Entry 6RDZ (electron microscopy, 3.50 A resolution); this record covers chains 1 and 7 of the 31 polymer chains in the assembly.

# Chain 1
Protein: ATP synthase associated protein ASA1
From: Polytomella sp. Pringsheim 198.80
UniProtKB: Q85JD5 (Q85JD5_9CHLO); residues 1-618 here = UniProt positions 1-618
Sequence (618 residues; row label = number of the first residue in the row):
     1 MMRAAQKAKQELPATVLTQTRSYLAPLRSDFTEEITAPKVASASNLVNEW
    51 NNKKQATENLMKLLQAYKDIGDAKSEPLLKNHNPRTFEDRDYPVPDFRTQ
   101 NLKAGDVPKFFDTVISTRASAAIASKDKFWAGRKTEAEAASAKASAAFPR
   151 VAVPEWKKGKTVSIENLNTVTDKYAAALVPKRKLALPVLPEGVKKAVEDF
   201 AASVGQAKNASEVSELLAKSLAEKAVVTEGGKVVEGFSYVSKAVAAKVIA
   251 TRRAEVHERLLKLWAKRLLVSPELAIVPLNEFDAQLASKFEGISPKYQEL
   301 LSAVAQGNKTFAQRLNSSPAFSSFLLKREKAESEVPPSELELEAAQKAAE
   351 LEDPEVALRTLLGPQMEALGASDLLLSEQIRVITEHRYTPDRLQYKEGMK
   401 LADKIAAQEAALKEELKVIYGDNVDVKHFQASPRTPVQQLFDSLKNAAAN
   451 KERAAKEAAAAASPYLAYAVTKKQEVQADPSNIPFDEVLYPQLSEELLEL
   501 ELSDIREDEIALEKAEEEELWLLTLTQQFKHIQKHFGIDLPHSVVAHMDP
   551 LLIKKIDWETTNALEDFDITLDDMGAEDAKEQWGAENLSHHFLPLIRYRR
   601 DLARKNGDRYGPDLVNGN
Disordered / not traced: 1-22, 618

# Chain 7
Protein: Mitochondrial ATP synthase associated protein ASA7
From: Polytomella sp. Pringsheim 198.80
UniProtKB: D8V7I2 (D8V7I2_9CHLO); numbering as in UniProt (aligned over 1-190)
Sequence (190 residues; numbered 1 to 190; the number before each row is that of its first residue):
     1 MSSVRAGVEAGRRDLTTFTFSGLQDAPVAALSGSIKLNVAAKAGKAEVTV
    51 AAGAAKAATQVSAAALRKLSGSKISLAEVARISVLHSSIQNYLLSLSNER
   101 YQLLSQWPDFTTMYGKDFYYRAHPEDLKKFYDAADEYYKLYETVTEFDSL
   151 SALASQVVPNYAARRRSTVHPAIGSTVADGAFTNFLLSKQ
Disordered / not traced: 1-14

# Interface between chain 1 and chain 7
Pairs across the interface - 98 pairs, chain 1 then chain 7:
  Tyr23(1) with Ile82(7); Ser151(7); Ser155(7), hydrogen bond (backbone-side chain)
  Ala25(1) with Ser155(7); Pro159(7), hydrophobic
  Pro26(1) with Pro159(7)
  Arg28(1) with Asn160(7), hydrogen bond; Ala163(7); Arg166(7)
  Asp30(1) with Arg166(7), salt bridge
  Phe31(1) with Arg166(7); Thr168(7)
  Thr32(1) with Ala163(7); Arg164(7); Arg166(7), hydrogen bond (backbone-backbone); Ser167(7); Thr168(7), hydrogen bond (backbone-backbone)
  Glu33(1) with Thr168(7)
  Ile35(1) with Ile173(7), hydrophobic; Gly174(7); Ser175(7)
  Thr36(1) with Arg164(7); Ser175(7)
  Ala37(1) with Arg164(7)
  Val47(1) with Leu103(7), hydrophobic
  Trp50(1) with Leu103(7), hydrophobic; Leu104(7), hydrophobic; Trp107(7); Leu140(7), hydrophobic
  Lys53(1) with Trp107(7); Glu136(7), salt bridge
  Lys54(1) with Gln106(7); Trp107(7)
  Thr57(1) with Trp107(7); Ala133(7)
  Leu60(1) with Lys129(7); Phe130(7)
  Met61(1) with Pro108(7); Asp109(7); Phe110(7), hydrophobic; Met113(7); Phe130(7), hydrophobic
  Leu63(1) with Asp126(7)
  Leu64(1) with Ala122(7), hydrophobic; Phe130(7), hydrophobic
  Gln65(1) with Met113(7); Phe118(7)
  Tyr67(1) with Arg121(7); Ala122(7), hydrophobic; His123(7); Asp126(7), hydrogen bond
  Lys68(1) with Asp117(7), salt bridge; Phe118(7); Arg121(7)
  Gly71(1) with Arg121(7), hydrogen bond (backbone-side chain)
  Asp72(1) with Arg121(7), salt bridge
  Glu76(1) with Arg121(7), hydrogen bond (backbone-side chain)
  Pro77(1) with Arg121(7)
  Leu78(1) with Tyr120(7); Arg121(7)
  Leu79(1) with Tyr120(7), hydrophobic
  His82(1) with Tyr120(7), hydrogen bond (side chain-backbone); Ala122(7)
  Trp130(1) with Arg121(7); His123(7), hydrogen bond (backbone-side chain)
  Lys134(1) with Asp126(7)
  Phe148(1) with Met113(7), hydrophobic
  Pro149(1) with Pro108(7); Asp109(7), hydrogen bond (backbone-backbone)
  Arg150(1) with Ser105(7); Gln106(7), hydrogen bond (side chain-backbone); Trp107(7); Pro108(7)
  Val151(1) with Trp107(7), hydrogen bond (backbone-backbone); Pro108(7); Asp109(7); Tyr137(7)
  Val153(1) with Tyr101(7); Ser105(7); Tyr137(7); Tyr141(7)
  Pro154(1) with Tyr101(7), hydrogen bond (backbone-side chain); Tyr141(7)
  Trp156(1) with Leu94(7), hydrophobic; Asn98(7); Tyr101(7), hydrophobic; Gln102(7), hydrogen bond (backbone-side chain); Phe147(7), hydrophobic
  Lys157(1) with Asn98(7)
  Lys158(1) with Ser95(7), hydrogen bond; Asn98(7); Glu99(7), salt bridge
  Asp486(1) with Lys116(7), salt bridge
  Tyr490(1) with Gly115(7); Lys116(7), hydrogen bond (side chain-backbone); Asp117(7), hydrogen bond
  Leu493(1) with Lys116(7); Tyr120(7), hydrophobic
Interface residues without a listed pair, chain 1 (52 interface residues in all): Leu24, Pro38, Leu46, Asn51, Glu58, Ala131, Ala177, Lys181
Interface residues without a listed pair, chain 7 (57 interface residues in all): Arg81, His86, Ser97, Arg100, Thr111, Tyr119, Pro124, Leu127, Val144, Ala152, Val169, Ala178

# Summary
52 residues of chain 1 face 57 of chain 7 across their interface, with 17 hydrogen bonds and 6 salt bridges.
Polar pairs include Asp30(1)-Arg166(7), Lys53(1)-Glu136(7) and Lys68(1)-Asp117(7).
Here chain 1 is ATP synthase associated protein ASA1 and chain 7 is Mitochondrial ATP synthase associated
protein ASA7, both from Polytomella sp. Pringsheim 198.80. Entry 6RDZ (Cryo-EM structure of Polytomella F-ATP
synthase, Rotary substate 2A, composite map) was determined by electron microscopy (same publication as 6RD4,
6RD5, 6RD6, 6RD7, 6RD8, 6RD9 and 46 further entries).
